9FBY - chain A; structure by X-ray diffraction, 1.85 A resolution.

[Chain A]
Molecule: Bromodomain-containing protein 4
From: Homo sapiens
Reference sequence: O60885 (BRD4_HUMAN); residues 44-168 here = UniProt positions 44-168
Chain sequence (127 residues; row label = number of the first residue in the row):
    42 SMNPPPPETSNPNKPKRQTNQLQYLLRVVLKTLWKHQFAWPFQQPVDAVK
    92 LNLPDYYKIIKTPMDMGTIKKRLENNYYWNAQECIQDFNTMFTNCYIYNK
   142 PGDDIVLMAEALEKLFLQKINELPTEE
Differences from the reference sequence: expression tag (42-43)
Ligand contacts: A1IB5 (5-[4-chloranyl-1-(oxan-4-ylmethyl)imidazol-2-yl]-1,3-dimethyl-pyridin-2-one): W81, P82, F83, Q85, V87, L92, L94, Y97, Y139, N140, D145, I146, M149
Swiss-Prot annotation at these positions:
  - site: N140 (Acetylated histone binding)
  - cross-link: K99 (Glycyl lysine isopeptide (Lys-Gly) (interchain with G-Cter in SUMO2))
  - natural variant: D145 (D145G: Found in a patient with a neurodevelopmental syndrome; uncertain significance)
  - mutagenesis: N140 (N140A: Abolishes binding to acetylated histones)

[In short]
Ligands of chain A: compound A1IB5. Curated annotation (UniProt) lists one mutagenesis site.
Chain A is Bromodomain-containing protein 4 (Homo sapiens); the structure, N-TERMINAL BROMODOMAIN OF HUMAN
BRD4 with (5-(4-chloro-1-((tetrahydro-2H-pyran-4-yl)methyl)-1H-imidazol-2-yl)-1,3-dimethylpyridin-2(1H)-one,
was determined by X-ray diffraction (same publication as 9FBX).
